PDB entry 7U1A | electron microscopy, 3.30 A resolution | chains A and K of the 11 polymer chains in the assembly

# Chain A
Protein: Replication factor C subunit 1
Source organism: Saccharomyces cerevisiae
Reference sequence: P38630 (RFC1_YEAST); residues 1-861 here = UniProt positions 1-861
Chain sequence (861 residues; numbered 1 to 861; the number before each row is that of its first residue):
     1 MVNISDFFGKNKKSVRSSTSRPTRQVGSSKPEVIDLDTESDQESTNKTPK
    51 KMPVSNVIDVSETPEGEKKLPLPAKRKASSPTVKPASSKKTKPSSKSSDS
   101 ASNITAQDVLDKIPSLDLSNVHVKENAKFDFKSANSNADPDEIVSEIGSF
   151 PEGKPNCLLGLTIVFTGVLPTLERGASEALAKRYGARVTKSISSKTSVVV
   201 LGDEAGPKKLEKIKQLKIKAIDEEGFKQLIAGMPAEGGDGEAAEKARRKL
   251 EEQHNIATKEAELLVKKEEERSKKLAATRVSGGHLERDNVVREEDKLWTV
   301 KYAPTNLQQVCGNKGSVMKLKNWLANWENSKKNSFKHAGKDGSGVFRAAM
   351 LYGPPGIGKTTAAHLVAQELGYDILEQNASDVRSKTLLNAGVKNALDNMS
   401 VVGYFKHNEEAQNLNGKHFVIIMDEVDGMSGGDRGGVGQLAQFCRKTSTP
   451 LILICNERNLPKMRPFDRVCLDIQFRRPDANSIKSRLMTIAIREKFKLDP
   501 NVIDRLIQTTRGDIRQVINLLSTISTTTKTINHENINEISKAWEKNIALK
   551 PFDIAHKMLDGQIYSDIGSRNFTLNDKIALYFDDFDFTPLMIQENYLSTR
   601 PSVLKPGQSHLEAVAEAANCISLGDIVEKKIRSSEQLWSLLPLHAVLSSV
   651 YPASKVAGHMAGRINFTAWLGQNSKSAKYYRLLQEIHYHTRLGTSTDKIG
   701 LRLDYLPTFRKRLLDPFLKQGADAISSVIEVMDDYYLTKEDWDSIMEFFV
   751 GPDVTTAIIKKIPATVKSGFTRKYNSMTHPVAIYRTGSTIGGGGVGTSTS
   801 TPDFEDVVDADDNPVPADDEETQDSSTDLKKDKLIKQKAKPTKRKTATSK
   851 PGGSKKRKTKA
Not modelled in the structure: 1-148, 239-240, 279-289, 779-861
Ion coordination: Mg2+: Thr360, Asp424 (together with ATP-gamma-S)
Small-molecule neighbours: ATP-gamma-S (AGS; phosphothiophosphoric acid-adenylate ester): Thr299, Tyr302, Ala303, Pro304, Gln309, Val310, Cys311, Pro354, Pro355, Gly356, Ile357, Gly358, Lys359, Thr360, Thr361, Asp424, Asn456, Arg486, Ile514, Arg515, Ile518
UniProt features mapped onto this chain:
  - motif (Nuclear localization signal): Lys830 to Leu834, Lys855 to Lys860
  - binding site (ATP): Thr299, Cys311, Gly353 to Thr361, Asn456
  - modified residue: Thr38 (Phosphothreonine), Ser40 (Phosphoserine), Thr63 (Phosphothreonine)
  - mutagenesis: Asp427 (D427H: In cs mutant CDC44-2; causes cell cycle arrest), Gly436 (G436R: In cs mutant CDC44-3/4; causes cell cycle arrest), Gly512 (G512A: In cs mutant CDC44-9; no effect), Asp513 (D513N: In cs mutants CDC44-1/5/8 and CDC44-9; causes cell cycle arrest)
From the paper describing this entry:
  - binding site for DNA - Template: Pro461, Arg464, Pro551, Phe552, Phe587, Phe666, Leu670

# Chain K
Molecule: DNA - non primer
Sequence (20 nucleotides; numbered 1 to 20; the number before each row is that of its first residue):
     1 CTGTATTTATCTACCCACAA
Not modelled in the structure: 10-20

# Interface between chain A and chain K
Pairs across the interface (11; chain A residue first):
  Lys195(A) - DA9(K)  hydrogen bond to the phosphate
  Lys314(A) - DT7(K)  phosphate contact
  Gly315(A) - DT7(K)  hydrogen bond to the phosphate
  Arg476(A) - DA5(K)  phosphate contact
  Arg476(A) - DT6(K)  sugar contact
  His556(A) - DC1(K)  base contact
  Met660(A) - DC1(K)  sugar contact
  Gly662(A) - DC1(K)  phosphate contact
  Gly662(A) - DT2(K)  sugar contact
  Arg663(A) - DT2(K)  sugar contact
  Ile664(A) - DC1(K)  hydrogen bond to the base
Also at the interface, not in a pair above, chain A (14 interface residues in all): Lys249, Asn313, Ser316, Asp553, Ala661

# In short
14 residues of chain A and 6 residues of chain K are in contact, with 3 hydrogen bonds. Among the polar pairs
are Ile664(A)-DC1(K), Lys195(A)-DA9(K) and Gly315(A)-DT7(K). Bound to chain A: ATP-gamma-S. From the paper: a
binding site for DNA - Template at Pro461(A), Arg464(A) and Pro551(A) among others.
Chain A is Replication factor C subunit 1 (Saccharomyces cerevisiae) and chain K is DNA - non primer; the
structure, RFC:PCNA bound to dsDNA with a ssDNA gap of six nucleotides, was determined by electron microscopy,
deposited together with 7U19 and 7U1P.
